PDB entry 7YJT | X-ray diffraction, 2.10 A resolution | chain A

[Chain A]
Molecule: Probable phosphatidylethanolamine transferase Mcr-1
Organism: Escherichia coli
Notes: EC 2.7.-.-
Reference sequence: A0A0R6L508 (MCR1_ECOLX); residue numbers follow UniProt; this construct covers 219-541
Sequence (336 residues; each row starts with the number of its first residue):
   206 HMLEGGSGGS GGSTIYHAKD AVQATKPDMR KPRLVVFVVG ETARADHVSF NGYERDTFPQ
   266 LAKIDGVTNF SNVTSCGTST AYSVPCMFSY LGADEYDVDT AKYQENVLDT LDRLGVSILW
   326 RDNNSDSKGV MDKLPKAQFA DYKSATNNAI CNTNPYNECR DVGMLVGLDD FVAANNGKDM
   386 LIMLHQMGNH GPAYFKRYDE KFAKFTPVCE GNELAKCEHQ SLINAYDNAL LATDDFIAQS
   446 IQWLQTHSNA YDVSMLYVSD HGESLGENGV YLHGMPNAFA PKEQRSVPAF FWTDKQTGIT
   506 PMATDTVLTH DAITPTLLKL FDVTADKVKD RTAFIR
Disordered / not traced: 206-218
Sequence notes: expression tag (206-218)
Modified residues: Thr-285 (phosphothreonine; TPO)
Disulfide bonds: Cys-281/Cys-291, Cys-356/Cys-364, Cys-414/Cys-422
Metal / ion sites: gold ion: Glu-246, Thr-285, Asp-465, His-466
Swiss-Prot annotation at these positions:
  - binding site (Zn(2+)): Glu-246, Thr-285, Asp-465, His-466
  - modified residue: Thr-285 (Phosphothreonine)
  - mutagenesis: Glu-246 (E246A: Abolishes transfer of phosphoethanolamine (PEA) to a lipid A analog in vitro ...), Thr-285 (T285A: Abolishes transfer of phosphoethanolamine (PEA) to a lipid A analog in vitro ...), Asn-329 (N329A: Abolishes transfer of phosphoethanolamine (PEA) to a lipid A analog in vitro ...), Lys-333 (K333A: Abolishes transfer of phosphoethanolamine (PEA) to a lipid A analog in vitro ...), His-395 (H395A: Abolishes transfer of phosphoethanolamine (PEA) to a lipid A analog in vitro ...), Asp-465 (D465A: Abolishes transfer of phosphoethanolamine (PEA) to a lipid A analog in vitro ...), His-466 (H466A: Abolishes transfer of phosphoethanolamine (PEA) to a lipid A analog in vitro ...), Glu-468 (E468A: Reduces resistance of E.coli strain TOP10 to colistin, by comparison with the same strain expressing wild-type mcr-1), His-478 (H478A: Abolishes transfer of phosphoethanolamine (PEA) to a lipid A analog in vitro ...)

[In short]
Glu-246, Thr-285, Asp-465 and His-466 coordinate a gold ion ion. UniProt lists 4 Zn2+-binding residues and 9
mutagenesis sites.
Chain A is Probable phosphatidylethanolamine transferase Mcr-1 (Escherichia coli); the structure, Crystal
structure of MCR-1-S treated by aurothioglucose, was determined by X-ray diffraction, deposited together with
7YJP, 7YJQ, 7YJR and 7YJS.
